PDB entry 8SZU | X-ray diffraction, 1.75 A resolution | chains A and B

Chain A (and B):
Name: Histone deacetylase domain-containing protein
Source organism: Acinetobacter baumannii
Notes: chain B of this document is another copy of the same molecule, construct and numbering; everything in this record applies to it too
UniProt: R8YPJ7 (R8YPJ7_ACIPI); residue numbers follow UniProt; this construct covers 1-370
Amino-acid sequence (372 residues; numbered -1 to 370; the number before each row is that of its first residue; numbers below 1 keep their minus sign (Gly-1 is residue -1)):
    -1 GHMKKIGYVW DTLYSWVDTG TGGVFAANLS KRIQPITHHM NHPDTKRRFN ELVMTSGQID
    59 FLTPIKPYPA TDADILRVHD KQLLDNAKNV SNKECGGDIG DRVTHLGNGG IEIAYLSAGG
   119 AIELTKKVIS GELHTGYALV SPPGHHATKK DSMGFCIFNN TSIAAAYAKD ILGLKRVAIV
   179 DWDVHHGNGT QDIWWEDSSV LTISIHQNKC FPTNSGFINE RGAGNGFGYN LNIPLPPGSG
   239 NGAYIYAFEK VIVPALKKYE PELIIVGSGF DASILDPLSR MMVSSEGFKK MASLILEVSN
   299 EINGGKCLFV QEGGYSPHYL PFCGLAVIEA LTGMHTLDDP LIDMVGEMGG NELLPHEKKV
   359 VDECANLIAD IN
Not modelled in the structure: 20-25 (chain B: -1 to 1, 17-23, 88-106, 370)
Differences from the reference sequence: expression tag (-1 to 0); conflict Ile4 (Val in R8YPJ7), Tyr66 (His in R8YPJ7), Val101 (Ile in R8YPJ7), Ile340 (Met in R8YPJ7)
Bound ions: K+ site 1: Asp179, Asp181, His183, Ser202, Ile203; Zn2+: Asp181, His183, Asp269 (together with Citarinostat); K+ site 2: Trp192, Asp195, Val198, Tyr227
Residues lining bound ligands:
  - Citarinostat (X4U), molecule 1: Ile31, Gln32, Ile34, Met38, Val101, His143, His144, Gly152, Phe153, Asp181, His183, Phe209, Asp269, Leu276, Gly311, Tyr313
  - Citarinostat (X4U), molecule 2: Met38, Cys208, Phe209, Thr211, Leu276
  - Citarinostat (X4U), molecule 3: Arg46, His316, Pro338, Leu339, Met342
  - Citarinostat (X4U), molecule 4: Ile272, Leu273, His316, Leu339, Met342, Met346

Chain A / chain B interface:
Pairs across the interface (56; chain A residue first):
  Lys29(A) - Leu335(B)
  Arg30(A) - Leu50(B)
  Arg30(A) - Thr53(B)  hydrogen bond (side chain-backbone)
  Arg30(A) - Phe320(B)
  Arg30(A) - Leu335(B)
  Ile31(A) - Phe320(B)  hydrophobic
  Ile31(A) - Pro338(B)  hydrophobic
  Gln32(A) - Arg45(B)
  Gln32(A) - Arg46(B)  hydrogen bond (backbone-side chain)
  Gln32(A) - Glu49(B)  hydrogen bond
  Pro33(A) - Arg46(B)  hydrogen bond (backbone-side chain)
  Ile34(A) - Arg46(B)
  Ile34(A) - His316(B)
  Met38(A) - His316(B)
  Arg46(A) - Gln32(B)  hydrogen bond (side chain-backbone)
  Arg46(A) - Pro33(B)  hydrogen bond (side chain-backbone)
  Arg46(A) - Ile34(B)
  Glu49(A) - Gln32(B)  hydrogen bond
  Leu50(A) - Arg30(B)
  Thr53(A) - Arg30(B)  hydrogen bond (backbone-side chain)
  Lys207(A) - Glu345(B)
  Lys207(A) - Met346(B)
  Cys208(A) - Met346(B)
  Thr211(A) - Met346(B)
  Pro235(A) - Gly236(B)
  Pro235(A) - Met280(B)  hydrophobic
  Ser271(A) - Arg278(B)  hydrogen bond (backbone-side chain)
  Ile272(A) - Arg278(B)  hydrogen bond (backbone-side chain)
  Leu273(A) - Pro275(B)
  Leu273(A) - Leu276(B)  hydrophobic
  Asp274(A) - Arg278(B)  hydrogen bond (backbone-side chain)
  Pro275(A) - Leu273(B)
  Leu276(A) - Leu273(B)  hydrophobic
  Ser277(A) - Arg278(B)  hydrogen bond (backbone-side chain)
  Arg278(A) - Ser271(B)  hydrogen bond (side chain-backbone)
  Arg278(A) - Ile272(B)  hydrogen bond (side chain-backbone)
  Arg278(A) - Leu273(B)
  Arg278(A) - Asp274(B)  hydrogen bond (side chain-backbone)
  Arg278(A) - Ser277(B)  hydrogen bond (side chain-backbone)
  Arg278(A) - Arg278(B)
  Arg278(A) - Met279(B)  hydrogen bond (side chain-backbone)
  Met279(A) - Arg278(B)  hydrogen bond (backbone-side chain)
  Met280(A) - Pro235(B)  hydrophobic
  Met280(A) - Arg278(B)
  His316(A) - Ile34(B)
  His316(A) - Met38(B)
  Phe320(A) - Arg30(B)
  Phe320(A) - Ile31(B)  hydrophobic
  Leu335(A) - Lys29(B)
  Leu335(A) - Arg30(B)
  Pro338(A) - Ile31(B)  hydrophobic
  Glu345(A) - Lys207(B)
  Glu345(A) - Thr211(B)  hydrogen bond
  Met346(A) - Lys207(B)
  Met346(A) - Cys208(B)
  Met346(A) - Thr211(B)
Also at the interface, not in a pair above, chain A (37 interface residues in all): Arg45, Gln205, Asn206, Gly236, Pro315, Met342
Also at the interface, not in a pair above, chain B (38 interface residues in all): Ser54, Gln205, Asn206, Pro315, Met342

In short:
Chain A and chain B form an interface of 37 and 38 residues respectively; the contacts include 19 hydrogen
bonds. Among the polar pairs are Arg30(A)-Thr53(B), Gln32(A)-Arg46(B) and Gln32(A)-Glu49(B). Chain A binds 4
copies of Citarinostat.
Both chains are Histone deacetylase domain-containing protein (Acinetobacter baumannii). Entry 8SZU (Structure
of Kdac1-Citarinostat complex from Acinetobacter baumannii) was determined by X-ray diffraction, deposited
together with 8SZT.
